PDB entry 4P2A | X-ray diffraction, 2.70 A resolution | chains A and B

== Chain A ==
Molecule: Vacuolar protein sorting-associated protein 26A
Organism: Mus musculus
UniProtKB: P40336 (VP26A_MOUSE); numbering as in UniProt (aligned over 9-327)
Amino-acid sequence (327 residues; each row starts with the number of its first residue):
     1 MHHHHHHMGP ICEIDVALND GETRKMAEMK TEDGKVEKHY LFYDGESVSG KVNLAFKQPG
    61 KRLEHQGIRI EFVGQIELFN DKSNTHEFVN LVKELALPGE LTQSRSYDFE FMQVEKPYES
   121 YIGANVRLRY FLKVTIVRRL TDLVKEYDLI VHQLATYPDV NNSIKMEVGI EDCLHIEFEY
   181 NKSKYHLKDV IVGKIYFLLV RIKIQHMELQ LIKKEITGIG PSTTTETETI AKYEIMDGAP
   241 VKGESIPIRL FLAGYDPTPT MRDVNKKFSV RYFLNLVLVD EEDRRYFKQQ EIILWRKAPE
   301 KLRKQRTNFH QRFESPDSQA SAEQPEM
Unresolved in the structure: 1-8, 140, 241-244, 301-327
Sequence notes: initiating methionine (1); expression tag (2-8)
Curated features (UniProtKB/Swiss-Prot):
  - modified residue: S315 (Phosphoserine)
Ion coordination: Hg2+ site 1 near C12 (its only coordinating residue here); Hg2+ site 2 near C173 (its only coordinating residue here)
What the authors report for this chain:
  - mutagenesis - L154A: decreased localization to GLUT1

== Chain B ==
Molecule: Sorting nexin-27
Organism: Rattus norvegicus
UniProtKB: Q8K4V4 (SNX27_RAT); residues 41-135 here correspond to UniProt positions 39-133 (UniProt number = residue number - 2)
Amino-acid sequence (101 residues; each row starts with the number of its first residue):
    35 GSHGGSPRVV RIVKSESGYG FNVRGQVSEG GQLRSINGEL YAPLQHVSAV LPGGAADRAG
    95 VRKGDRILEV NGVNVEGATH KQVVDLIRAG EKELILTVLS V
Unresolved in the structure: 35-38
Sequence notes: expression tag (35-40)
Curated features (UniProtKB/Swiss-Prot):
  - modified residue (Phosphoserine): S51, S62
What the authors report for this chain:
  - mutagenesis - L67A, L74A: decreased localization to GLUT1

== Interface between chain A and chain B ==
Residue-residue contacts (24):
  D44(A) - R68(B)  salt bridge
  D44(A) - S69(B)  hydrogen bond (side chain-backbone)
  D44(A) - L74(B)
  G45(A) - S69(B)
  G45(A) - G72(B)
  Q113(A) - N71(B)  hydrogen bond (side chain-backbone)
  Q113(A) - G72(B)
  P117(A) - R68(B)
  Q153(A) - Q66(B)  hydrogen bond
  Q153(A) - L67(B)
  Q153(A) - R68(B)
  L154(A) - Q66(B)
  L154(A) - L67(B)  hydrogen bond (backbone-backbone)
  L154(A) - L74(B)  hydrophobic
  A155(A) - G65(B)
  A155(A) - Q66(B)
  A155(A) - L67(B)
  T156(A) - G64(B)
  T156(A) - G65(B)  hydrogen bond (backbone-backbone)
  T156(A) - L67(B)
  T156(A) - A76(B)
  Y157(A) - E63(B)
  Y157(A) - G64(B)
  Y157(A) - G65(B)
Interface residues without a listed pair, chain A (12 interface residues in all): Y43, P158, A298
Interface features reported in the paper:
  - residue pairs: D44(A)-R68(B) (salt bridge), Q153(A)-Q66(B) (hydrogen bond), L154(A)-L67(B) (hydrophobic contact), L154(A)-L74(B) (hydrophobic contact), S69(B)-D44(A) (backbone contact)
  - interface residues, chain A: A155(A)
  - hot spots on chain A (mutagenesis) - L154A: abolished binding to Sorting nexin-27 (chain B)
  - interface residues, chain B: G65(B), L67(B), G72(B), L74(B), A76(B)
  - hot spots on chain B (mutagenesis) - L67A, L74A: abolished binding to Vacuolar protein sorting-associated protein 26A (chain A)

== Overview ==
Chain A and chain B form an interface of 12 and 11 residues respectively; the contacts include 5 hydrogen
bonds and 1 salt bridge. Polar contacts include D44(A)-R68(B), D44(A)-S69(B) and Q113(A)-N71(B). The authors
report a salt bridge between D44(A) and R68(B); a hydrogen bond between Q153(A) and Q66(B); hydrophobic
contacts between L154(A) and L67(B) and L154(A) and L74(B). The paper reports that L67A and L74A of chain B
reduce localization to GLUT1; interface residues A155(A) and G65(B) among others.
Here chain A is Vacuolar protein sorting-associated protein 26A (Mus musculus) and chain B is Sorting nexin-27
(Rattus norvegicus). Entry 4P2A (Structure of mouse VPS26A bound to rat SNX27 PDZ domain) was determined by
X-ray diffraction.
